PDB entry 6UTV | X-ray diffraction, 3.45 A resolution | chains FFF and 222 of the 9 polymer chains in the assembly

# Chain FFF
Protein: RNA polymerase sigma factor RpoS
From: Escherichia coli K-12
Reference sequence: P13445 (RPOS_ECOLI); numbering as in UniProt (aligned over 1-328)
Chain sequence (336 residues; each row starts with the number of its first residue):
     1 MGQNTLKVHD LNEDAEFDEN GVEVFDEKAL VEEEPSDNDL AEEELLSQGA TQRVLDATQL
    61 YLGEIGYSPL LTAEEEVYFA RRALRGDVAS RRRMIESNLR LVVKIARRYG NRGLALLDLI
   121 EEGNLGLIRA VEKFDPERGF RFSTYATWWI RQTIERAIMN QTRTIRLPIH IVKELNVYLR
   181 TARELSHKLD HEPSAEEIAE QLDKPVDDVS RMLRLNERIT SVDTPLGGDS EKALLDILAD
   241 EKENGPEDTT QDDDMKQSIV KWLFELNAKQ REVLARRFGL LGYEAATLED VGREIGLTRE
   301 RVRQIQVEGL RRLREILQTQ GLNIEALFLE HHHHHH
Not modelled in the structure: 1-52, 330-336
Differences from the reference sequence: conflict Gly2 (Ser in P13445), Glu33 (Gln in P13445); expression tag (329-336)
Swiss-Prot annotation at these positions:
  - DNA-binding region: Leu288 to Val307 (H-T-H motif)
  - region: Asp56 to Ala89 (Sigma-70 factor domain-1)
  - motif: Asp118 to Glu121 (Interaction with polymerase core subunit RpoC)

# Chain 222
Molecule: Synthetic DNA 50-MER (Promoter template strand)
Sequence (50 nucleotides; row label = number of the first residue in the row):
     3 TCCGCGTCAG ACTCGTAGGA TTATAGCATA CGTGAGGTGG GATGTCAAGG
Not modelled in the structure: 20-21, 40-52

# How chain FFF and chain 222 interact
Residue-residue contacts (34):
  Arg112(FFF) - DT24(222)  base contact
  Arg112(FFF) - DA25(222)  base contact
  Arg151(FFF) - DA27(222)  base contact
  Gln152(FFF) - DA27(222)  hydrogen bond to the base
  Glu155(FFF) - DT26(222)  base contact
  Glu155(FFF) - DA27(222)  base contact
  Ile158(FFF) - DA25(222)  base contact
  Ile158(FFF) - DT26(222)  base contact
  Met159(FFF) - DT26(222)  base contact
  Thr162(FFF) - DA25(222)  base contact
  Arg163(FFF) - DA25(222)  base contact
  Arg163(FFF) - DT26(222)  base contact
  Val172(FFF) - DT26(222)  base contact
  Lys173(FFF) - DA27(222)  base contact
  Lys173(FFF) - DG28(222)  hydrogen bond to the base
  Lys173(FFF) - DC29(222)  base contact
  Asn176(FFF) - DT26(222)  base contact
  Asn176(FFF) - DA27(222)  phosphate contact
  Arg180(FFF) - DA27(222)  salt bridge to the phosphate
  Arg180(FFF) - DG28(222)  salt bridge to the phosphate
  Arg183(FFF) - DA25(222)  salt bridge to the phosphate
  Arg183(FFF) - DT26(222)  salt bridge to the phosphate
  Arg218(FFF) - DT23(222)  base contact
  Arg218(FFF) - DT24(222)  hydrogen bond to the base
  Arg218(FFF) - DA25(222)  base contact
  Leu226(FFF) - DG17(222)  hydrogen bond to the base
  Leu226(FFF) - DT18(222)  base contact
  Leu226(FFF) - DA19(222)  base contact
  Gly227(FFF) - DG17(222)  base contact
  Glu231(FFF) - DT15(222)  base contact
  Glu231(FFF) - DC16(222)  hydrogen bond to the base
  Lys232(FFF) - DC16(222)  base contact
  Lys232(FFF) - DG17(222)  base contact
  Leu234(FFF) - DA19(222)  base contact
Interface residues without a listed pair, chain FFF (25 interface residues in all): Asn111, Gly113, Val177, Leu179, Asn216, Thr220

# Overview
25 residues of chain FFF face 12 of chain 222 across their interface; the contacts include 5 hydrogen bonds
and 4 salt bridges. Polar pairs include Gln152(FFF)-DA27(222), Lys173(FFF)-DG28(222) and
Arg218(FFF)-DT24(222).
Chain FFF is RNA polymerase sigma factor RpoS (Escherichia coli K-12) and chain 222 is Synthetic DNA 50-MER
(Promoter template strand); the structure, E. coli sigma-S transcription initiation complex with a 6-nt RNA
("Fresh" crystal soaked with CTP, UTP ..., was determined by X-ray diffraction, deposited together with 6UTW,
6UTX, 6UTY, 6UTZ, 6UU0, 6UU1 and 11 further entries.
